Entry 7MH9 (X-ray diffraction, 3.10 A resolution); this record covers chains H and L of the 3 polymer chains in the assembly.

[Chain H]
Molecule: Reaction center protein H chain
From: Rhodobacter sphaeroides
UniProtKB: P0C0Y7 (RCEH_RHOSH); numbering as in UniProt (aligned over 1-259)
Chain sequence (266 residues; numbered 1 to 266; the number before each row is that of its first residue):
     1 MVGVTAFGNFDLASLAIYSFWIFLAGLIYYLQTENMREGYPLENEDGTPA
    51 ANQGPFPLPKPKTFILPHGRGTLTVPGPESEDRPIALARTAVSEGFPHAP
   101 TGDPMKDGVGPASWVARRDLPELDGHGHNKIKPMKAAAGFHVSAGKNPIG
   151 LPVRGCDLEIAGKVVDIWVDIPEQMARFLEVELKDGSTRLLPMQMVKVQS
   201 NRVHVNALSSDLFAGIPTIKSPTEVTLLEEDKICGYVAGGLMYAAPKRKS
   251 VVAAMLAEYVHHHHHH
Not modelled in the structure: 1-10, 251-266
Differences from the reference sequence: expression tag (260-266)

[Chain L]
Molecule: Reaction center protein L chain
From: Rhodobacter sphaeroides
UniProtKB: P0C0Y8 (RCEL_RHOSH); residues 0-281 here correspond to UniProt positions 1-282 (UniProt number = residue number + 1)
Chain sequence (282 residues; row label = number of the first residue in the row; numbering starts at 0):
     0 MALLSFERKYRVPGGTLVGGNLFDFWVGPFYVGFFGVATFFFAALGIILI
    50 AWSAVLQGTWNPQLISVYPPALEYGLGGAPLAKGGLWQIITICATGAFVS
   100 WALREVEICRKLGIGYHIPFAFAFAILAYLTLVLFRPVMMGAWGYAFPYG
   150 IWTHLDWVSNTGYTYGNFHYNPAHMIAISFFFTNALALALHGALVLSAAN
   200 PEKGKEMRTPDHEDTFFRDLVGYSIGTLGIHRLGLLLSLSAVFFSALCMI
   250 ITGTIWFDQWVDWWQWWVKLPWWANIPGGING
Not modelled in the structure: 0
Metal / ion sites: Fe ion: H190, H230 (shared with 3 residues of chain M)
Ligand contacts:
  - bacteriochlorophyll a (BCL), molecule 1: I46, I49, Y128, L131, F146, I150, W151, H153, L154, W156, V157
  - bacteriochlorophyll a (BCL), molecule 2: F97, F121, A124, I125, A127, Y128, L131, W156, V157, S158, T160, G161, Y162, N166, F167, H168, H173, A176, I177, F180, F181, V241, S244, A245, C247, M248
  - bacteriochlorophyll a (BCL), molecule 3: V157, Y162, H168, F181
  - bacteriochlorophyll a (BCL), molecule 4: H168, H173, M174, I177, S178, F181, T182, L185
  - bacteriopheophytin a (BPH), molecule 1: T38, F41, A42, G45, I49, I89, C92, A93, A96, F97, W100, E104, I117, A120, F121, F123, A124, Y128, F146, Y148, G149, I150, H153, F180, S237, L238, V241
  - bacteriopheophytin a (BPH), molecule 2: F181, A184, L185, A188, L189, F216, L219, V220
  - ubiquinone-10 (U10), molecule 1: F29, Y30, V31, G35, T38, F39, W100, R103
  - ubiquinone-10 (U10), molecule 2: A186, L189, H190, L193, V194, E212, D213, F216, Y222, S223, I224, G225, T226, I229, L232

[How chain H and chain L interact]
Pairs across the interface - 68 pairs, chain H then chain L:
  G39(H) - L3(L)
  G39(H) - S4(L)  hydrogen bond (backbone-backbone)
  G39(H) - F5(L)
  Y40(H) - L3(L)  hydrophobic
  L42(H) - A1(L)  hydrophobic
  L42(H) - L2(L)
  L42(H) - L3(L)  hydrophobic
  E43(H) - A1(L)
  E43(H) - L2(L)  hydrogen bond (backbone-backbone)
  E43(H) - S4(L)
  E45(H) - R7(L)
  A50(H) - A1(L)  hydrophobic
  K62(H) - N199(L)  hydrogen bond
  F64(H) - A198(L)
  F64(H) - M206(L)  hydrophobic
  I65(H) - K204(L)
  I65(H) - E205(L)
  I65(H) - M206(L)  hydrogen bond (backbone-backbone)
  P67(H) - E205(L)
  P67(H) - M206(L)
  H68(H) - E205(L)
  E79(H) - S4(L)  hydrogen bond
  E81(H) - S4(L)
  E81(H) - F5(L)
  E81(H) - K8(L)  salt bridge
  R83(H) - K8(L)
  L87(H) - R7(L)
  L87(H) - K8(L)
  L87(H) - V11(L)  hydrophobic
  A88(H) - R7(L)
  R89(H) - R7(L)
  G95(H) - F24(L)
  G95(H) - W25(L)  hydrogen bond (backbone-backbone)
  F96(H) - F24(L)  hydrophobic
  P97(H) - R10(L)
  P97(H) - V11(L)
  P97(H) - P12(L)
  P97(H) - D23(L)
  P97(H) - W25(L)
  H98(H) - R7(L)
  H98(H) - R10(L)  hydrogen bond (backbone-backbone)
  H98(H) - V11(L)
  H98(H) - P12(L)
  V109(H) - K8(L)
  G110(H) - K8(L)  hydrogen bond (backbone-backbone)
  G110(H) - Y9(L)
  G110(H) - V11(L)
  P111(H) - V11(L)
  P111(H) - K110(L)
  P111(H) - G112(L)
  S113(H) - K8(L)  hydrogen bond (side chain-backbone)
  S113(H) - Y9(L)
  W114(H) - K8(L)
  D124(H) - D210(L)
  G125(H) - T208(L)
  G125(H) - D210(L)  hydrogen bond (backbone-side chain)
  K130(H) - P209(L)
  P172(H) - D210(L)
  P172(H) - D213(L)
  E173(H) - P209(L)
  E173(H) - T226(L)  hydrogen bond
  M175(H) - L227(L)  hydrophobic
  A238(H) - G112(L)
  M242(H) - P12(L)
  M242(H) - G13(L)
  M242(H) - G14(L)
  M242(H) - R109(L)
  Y243(H) - V11(L)
Interface residues without a listed pair, chain H (42 interface residues in all): E38, L66, I85, A99, P100, V115, L241
Interface residues without a listed pair, chain L (32 interface residues in all): L111, G203

[Summary]
42 residues of chain H face 32 of chain L across their interface, with 11 hydrogen bonds and 1 salt bridge.
Among the polar pairs are E81(H)-K8(L), K62(H)-N199(L) and E79(H)-S4(L). Bound to chain L: 4 copies of
bacteriochlorophyll a, bacteriopheophytin a and ubiquinone-10.
Here chain H is Reaction center protein H chain and chain L is Reaction center protein L chain, both from
Rhodobacter sphaeroides. Entry 7MH9 (Crystal structure of R. sphaeroides Photosynthetic Reaction Center
variant; Y(M210)3-nitrotyrosine) was determined by X-ray diffraction (same publication as 7MH3, 7MH4, 7MH5 and
7MH8).
